PDB entry 6BDA | X-ray diffraction, 1.88 A resolution | chains A and B of the 5 polymer chains in the assembly

Chain A:
Protein: Ribosomal protein 3/homing endonuclease-like protein fusion
Organism: Ophiostoma novo-ulmi subsp. americana
UniProtKB: Q4VWW5 (Q4VWW5_OPHNO); residues 1-303 here correspond to UniProt positions 413-715 (UniProt number = residue number + 412)
Amino-acid sequence (307 residues; row label = number of the first residue in the row; numbers below 1 keep their minus sign (Gly-3 is residue -3)):
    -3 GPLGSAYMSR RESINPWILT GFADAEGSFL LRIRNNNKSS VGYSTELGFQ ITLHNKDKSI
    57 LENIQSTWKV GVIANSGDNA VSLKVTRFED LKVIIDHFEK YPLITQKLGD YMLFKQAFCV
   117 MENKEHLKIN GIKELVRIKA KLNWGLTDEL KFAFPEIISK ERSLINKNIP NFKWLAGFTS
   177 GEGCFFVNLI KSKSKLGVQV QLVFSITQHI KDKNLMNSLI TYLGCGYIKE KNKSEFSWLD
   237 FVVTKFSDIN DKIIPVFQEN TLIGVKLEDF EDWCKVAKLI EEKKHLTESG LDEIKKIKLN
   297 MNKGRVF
Disordered / not traced: -3 to 8
Construct notes: expression tag (-3 to 0); conflict Phe148 (Lys560 in Q4VWW5)
Metal / ion sites: Mg2+ site 1: Ala21, Glu178 (shared with DC14(B) of chain B; 1 residue of chain E); Mg2+ site 2: Glu22, Gly177 (shared with 1 residue of chain C; 1 residue of chain D)

Chain B:
Molecule: Cleaved Cognate DNA strand, +11 sense
Sequence (14 nucleotides; each row starts with the number of its first residue):
     1 CTTTCCACTT ATTC
Metal / ion sites: Mg2+ site 1: DT12, DT13 (shared with 1 residue of chain D); Mg2+ site 2: DT13 (shared with 1 residue of chain D; 1 residue of chain E); Mg2+ site 3: DC14 (shared with Ala21(A), Glu178(A) of chain A; 1 residue of chain E)

Chain A / chain B interface:
Residue-residue contacts (33):
  Asn32(A) with DT2(B), base contact
  Lys34(A) with DC1(B), sugar contact; DT2(B), hydrogen bond to the base
  Ser35(A) with DT2(B), phosphate contact
  Ser36(A) with DC1(B), phosphate contact; DT2(B), hydrogen bond to the phosphate
  Ser40(A) with DT3(B), base contact
  Glu42(A) with DT4(B), base contact; DC5(B), hydrogen bond to the base
  Val68(A) with DC5(B), phosphate contact; DC6(B), phosphate contact
  Ala70(A) with DC6(B), phosphate contact
  Asn71(A) with DC8(B), base contact
  Ser72(A) with DC8(B), base contact; DT9(B), hydrogen bond to the base
  Gly73(A) with DT9(B), base contact
  Thr82(A) with DT4(B), phosphate contact; DC5(B), phosphate contact
  Arg83(A) with DT4(B), hydrogen bond to the phosphate; DC5(B), salt bridge to the phosphate
  Phe84(A) with DT4(B), hydrogen bond to the phosphate
  His122(A) with DT3(B), salt bridge to the phosphate
  Leu123(A) with DT2(B), phosphate contact
  Glu178(A) with DC14(B), phosphate contact
  Thr203(A) with DC14(B), sugar contact
  Gln204(A) with DC14(B), phosphate contact
  His205(A) with DT13(B), phosphate contact; DC14(B), hydrogen bond to the phosphate
  Lys229(A) with DT13(B), base contact
  Phe232(A) with DT12(B), phosphate contact; DT13(B), phosphate contact
  Trp234(A) with DT13(B), base contact; DC14(B), base contact
Also at the interface, not in a pair above, chain A (30 interface residues in all): Ala21, Arg28, Thr41, Lys80, Lys120, Trp140, Gly177
Also at the interface, not in a pair above, chain B (13 interface residues in all): DA7, DA11

Overview:
Chain A and chain B form an interface of 30 and 13 residues respectively; the contacts include 7 hydrogen
bonds and 2 salt bridges. Among the polar pairs are Lys34(A)-DT2(B), Glu42(A)-DC5(B) and Ser72(A)-DT9(B).
Ala21(A), Glu178(A) and DC14(B) coordinate Mg2+ site 3.
Here chain A is Ribosomal protein 3/homing endonuclease-like protein fusion (Ophiostoma novo-ulmi subsp.
americana) and chain B is Cleaved Cognate DNA strand, +11 sense. Entry 6BDA (Wild-type I-OnuI bound to A3G
substrate (post-cleavage complex)) was determined by X-ray diffraction.
